6WMU - chains C and G of the 12 polymer chains in the assembly; structure by electron microscopy, 3.18 A resolution.

[Chain C]
Name: DNA-directed RNA polymerase subunit beta
Organism: Escherichia coli
Notes: EC 2.7.7.6
Reference sequence: P0A8V4 (RPOB_ECO57); residues 1-1342 here = UniProt positions 1-1342
Chain sequence (1342 residues; numbered 1 to 1342; the number before each row is that of its first residue):
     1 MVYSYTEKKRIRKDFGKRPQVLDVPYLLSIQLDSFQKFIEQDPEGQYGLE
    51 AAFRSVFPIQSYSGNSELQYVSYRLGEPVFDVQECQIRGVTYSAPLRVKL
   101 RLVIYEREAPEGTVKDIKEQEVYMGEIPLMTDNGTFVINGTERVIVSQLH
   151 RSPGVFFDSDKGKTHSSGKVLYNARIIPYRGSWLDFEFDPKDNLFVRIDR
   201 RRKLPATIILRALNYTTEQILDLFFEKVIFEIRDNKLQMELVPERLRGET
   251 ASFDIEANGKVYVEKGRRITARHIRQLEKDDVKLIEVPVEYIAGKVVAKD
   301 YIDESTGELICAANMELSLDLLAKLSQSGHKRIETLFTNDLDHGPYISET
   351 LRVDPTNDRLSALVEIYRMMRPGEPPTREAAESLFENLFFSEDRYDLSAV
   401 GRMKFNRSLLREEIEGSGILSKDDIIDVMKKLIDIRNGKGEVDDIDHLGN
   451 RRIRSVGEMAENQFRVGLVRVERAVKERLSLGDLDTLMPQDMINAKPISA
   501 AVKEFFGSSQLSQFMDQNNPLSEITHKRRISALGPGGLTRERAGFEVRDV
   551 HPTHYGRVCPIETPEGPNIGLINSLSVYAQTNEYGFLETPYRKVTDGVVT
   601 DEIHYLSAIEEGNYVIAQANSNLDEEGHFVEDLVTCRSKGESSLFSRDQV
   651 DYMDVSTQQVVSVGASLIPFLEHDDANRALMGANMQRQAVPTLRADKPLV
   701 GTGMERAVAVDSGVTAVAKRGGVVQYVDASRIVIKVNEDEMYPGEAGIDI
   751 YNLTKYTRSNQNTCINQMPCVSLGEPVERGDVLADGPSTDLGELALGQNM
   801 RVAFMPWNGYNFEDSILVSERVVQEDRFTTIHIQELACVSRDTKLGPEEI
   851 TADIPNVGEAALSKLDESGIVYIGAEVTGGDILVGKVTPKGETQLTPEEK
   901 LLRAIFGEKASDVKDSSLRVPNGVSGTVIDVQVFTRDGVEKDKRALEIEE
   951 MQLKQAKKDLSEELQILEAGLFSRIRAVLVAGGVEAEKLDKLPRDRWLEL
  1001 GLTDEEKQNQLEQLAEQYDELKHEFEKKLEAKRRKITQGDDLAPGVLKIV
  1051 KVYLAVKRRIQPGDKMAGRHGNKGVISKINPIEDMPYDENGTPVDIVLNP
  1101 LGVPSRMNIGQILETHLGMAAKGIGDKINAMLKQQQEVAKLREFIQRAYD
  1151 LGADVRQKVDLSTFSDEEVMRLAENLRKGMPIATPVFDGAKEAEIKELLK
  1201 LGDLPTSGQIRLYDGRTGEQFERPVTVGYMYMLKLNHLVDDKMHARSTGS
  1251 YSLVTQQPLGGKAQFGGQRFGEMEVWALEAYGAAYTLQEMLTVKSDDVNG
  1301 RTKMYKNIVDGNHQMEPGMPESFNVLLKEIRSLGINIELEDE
Not modelled in the structure: 1-2, 1342
Swiss-Prot annotation at these positions:
  - modified residue (N6-acetyllysine): Lys1022, Lys1200

[Chain G]
Molecule: DNA NT-strand
Sequence (37 nucleotides; each row starts with the number of its first residue):
    11 CCTTGCTTCCATTGCGGATAAATCCTACTTTTTTATT

[Interface between chain C and chain G]
Residue-residue contacts (8):
  Gly181(C) - DT47(G)  base contact
  Ser182(C) - DT47(G)  base contact
  Trp183(C) - DT47(G)  hydrogen bond to the base
  Asp199(C) - DT47(G)  base contact
  Arg200(C) - DT47(G)  base contact
  Arg371(C) - DA45(G)  base contact
  Glu374(C) - DT43(G)  base contact
  Arg394(C) - DT46(G)  base contact
Other interface residues (no listed pair), chain C (9 interface residues in all): Arg473
Other interface residues (no listed pair), chain G (5 interface residues in all): DT44

[Overview]
The interface between chain C and chain G involves 9 residues on one side and 5 on the other; the contacts
include 1 hydrogen bond. The hydrogen-bonded pair is Trp183(C)-DT47(G).
Chain C is DNA-directed RNA polymerase subunit beta (Escherichia coli) and chain G is DNA NT-strand; the
structure, E. coli RNAPs70-SspA-gadA DNA complex, was determined by electron microscopy (same publication as
6WMP).
